2OLZ - chains G and H of the 12 polymer chains in the assembly; structure by X-ray diffraction, 1.70 A resolution.

# Chain G
Name: Insulin A
From: Homo sapiens
UniProt: P01308 (INS_HUMAN); residues 1-21 here correspond to UniProt positions 90-110 (UniProt number = residue number + 89)
Chain sequence (21 residues; numbered 1 to 21; the number before each row is that of its first residue):
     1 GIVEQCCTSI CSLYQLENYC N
Disulfide bonds: Cys6-Cys11
Ligand contacts: resorcinol (RCO): Cys6, Ser9, Ile10, Cys11, Leu16

# Chain H
Name: Insulin B
From: Homo sapiens
UniProt: P01308 (INS_HUMAN); residues 1-30 here correspond to UniProt positions 25-54 (UniProt number = residue number + 24)
Chain sequence (30 residues; numbered 1 to 30; the number before each row is that of its first residue):
     1 FVNQHLCGSH LVEALYLVCG ERGFFYTPKT
Disordered / not traced: 30
Ion coordination: Zn2+: His10 (together with thiocyanate ion) (shared with 1 residue of chain J; 1 residue of chain L)
Ligand contacts:
  - resorcinol (RCO), molecule 1: Val2, His5, Leu6
  - resorcinol (RCO), molecule 2: Cys7, His10, Leu11, Ala14

# Interface between chain G and chain H
Residue-residue contacts (29; chain G residue first):
  Ile2(G) - Leu11(H)  hydrophobic
  Ile2(G) - Leu15(H)  hydrophobic
  Ile2(G) - Tyr26(H)  hydrophobic
  Val3(G) - Gln4(H)
  Val3(G) - Tyr26(H)
  Val3(G) - Pro28(H)  hydrophobic
  Cys6(G) - Cys7(H)
  Cys6(G) - Leu11(H)  hydrophobic
  Cys7(G) - Cys7(H)  disulfide
  Cys7(G) - Leu11(H)  hydrophobic
  Leu13(G) - Val18(H)  hydrophobic
  Leu16(G) - Leu11(H)  hydrophobic
  Leu16(G) - Ala14(H)  hydrophobic
  Leu16(G) - Leu15(H)
  Glu17(G) - Val18(H)
  Glu17(G) - Arg22(H)  salt bridge
  Asn18(G) - Phe25(H)
  Tyr19(G) - Leu15(H)  hydrophobic
  Tyr19(G) - Phe24(H)
  Tyr19(G) - Phe25(H)  hydrogen bond (backbone-backbone)
  Cys20(G) - Cys19(H)  disulfide
  Cys20(G) - Arg22(H)
  Cys20(G) - Gly23(H)
  Cys20(G) - Phe24(H)  hydrophobic
  Cys20(G) - Phe25(H)
  Asn21(G) - Arg22(H)  hydrogen bond (side chain-backbone)
  Asn21(G) - Gly23(H)  hydrogen bond (backbone-backbone)
  Asn21(G) - Phe24(H)  hydrogen bond (side chain-backbone)
  Asn21(G) - Phe25(H)
Interface residues without a listed pair, chain G (12 interface residues in all): Glu4
Interface residues without a listed pair, chain H (14 interface residues in all): Gly8
Inter-chain disulfides: Cys7(G)-Cys7(H), Cys20(G)-Cys19(H)

# In short
The interface between chain G and chain H involves 12 residues on one side and 14 on the other, with 2
disulfide bonds, 4 hydrogen bonds and 1 salt bridge. Polar contacts include Glu17(G)-Arg22(H),
Asn21(G)-Arg22(H) and Asn21(G)-Phe24(H).
Here chain G is Insulin A and chain H is Insulin B, both from Homo sapiens. Entry 2OLZ (Structure of human
insulin in presence of thiocyanate at pH 7.0) was determined by X-ray diffraction, deposited together with
2OLY, 2OM0 and 2OM1.
